7UIX - chains B and J of the 14 polymer chains in the assembly; structure by electron microscopy, 3.24 A resolution.

Chain B:
Name: ATP-dependent Clp protease ATP-binding subunit ClpA
Source organism: Escherichia coli
UniProtKB: A0A836NDF2 (A0A836NDF2_ECOLX); numbering as in UniProt (aligned over 1-758)
Chain sequence (758 residues; numbered 1 to 758; the number before each row is that of its first residue):
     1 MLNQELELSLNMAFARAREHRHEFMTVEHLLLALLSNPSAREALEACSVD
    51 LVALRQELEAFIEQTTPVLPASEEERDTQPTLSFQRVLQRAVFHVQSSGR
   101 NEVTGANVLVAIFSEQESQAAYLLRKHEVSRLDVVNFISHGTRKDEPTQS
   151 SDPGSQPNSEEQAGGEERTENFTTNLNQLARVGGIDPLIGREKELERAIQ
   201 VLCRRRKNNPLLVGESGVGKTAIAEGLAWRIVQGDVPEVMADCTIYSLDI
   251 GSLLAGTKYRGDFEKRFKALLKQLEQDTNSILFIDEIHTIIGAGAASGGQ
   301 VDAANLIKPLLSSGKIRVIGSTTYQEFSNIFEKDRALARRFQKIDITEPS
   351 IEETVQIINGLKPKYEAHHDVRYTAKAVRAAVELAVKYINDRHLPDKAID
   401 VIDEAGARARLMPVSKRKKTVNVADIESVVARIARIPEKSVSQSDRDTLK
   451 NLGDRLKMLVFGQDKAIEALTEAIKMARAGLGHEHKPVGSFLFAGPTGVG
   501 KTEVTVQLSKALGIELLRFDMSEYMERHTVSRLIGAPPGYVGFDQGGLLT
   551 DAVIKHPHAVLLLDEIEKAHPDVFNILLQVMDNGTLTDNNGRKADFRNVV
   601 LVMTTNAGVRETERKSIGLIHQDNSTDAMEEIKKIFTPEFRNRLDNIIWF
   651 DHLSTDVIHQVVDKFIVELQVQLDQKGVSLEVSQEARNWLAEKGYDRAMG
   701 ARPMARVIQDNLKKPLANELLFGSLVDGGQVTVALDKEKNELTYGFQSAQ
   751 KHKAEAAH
Not modelled in the structure: 1-168, 295-303, 749-758
Construct notes: conflict Thr169 (Met in A0A836NDF2)
Metal / ion sites: Mg2+ site 1: Thr221 (together with ATP-gamma-S); Mg2+ site 2: Thr502 (together with ATP-gamma-S)
Residues lining bound ligands:
  - ATP-gamma-S (AGS; phosphothiophosphoric acid-adenylate ester), molecule 1: Asp186, Pro187, Leu188, Ile189, Arg191, Glu215, Ser216, Gly217, Gly219, Lys220, Thr221, Ala222, Glu286, Ile357, Leu361, Pro395, Ile399
  - ATP-gamma-S (AGS), molecule 2: Leu459, Val460, Phe461, Gln463, Pro496, Thr497, Gly498, Val499, Gly500, Lys501, Thr502, Glu503, Glu565, Asn606, Leu653, Val661, Lys664, Phe665, Ala701, Arg702

Chain J:
Name: ATP-dependent Clp protease proteolytic subunit
Source organism: Escherichia coli
Notes: EC 3.4.21.92
UniProtKB: A0A0K4NM46 (A0A0K4NM46_ECOLX); residues 1-193 here correspond to UniProt positions 15-207 (UniProt number = residue number + 14)
Chain sequence (201 residues; numbered 1 to 201; the number before each row is that of its first residue):
     1 ALVPMVIEQTSRGERSFDIYSRLLKERVIFLTGQVEDHMANLIVAQMLFL
    51 EAENPEKDIYLYINSPGGVITAGMSIYDTMQFIKPDVSTICMGQAASMGA
   101 FLLTAGAKGKRFCLPNSRVMIHQPLGGYQGQATDIEIHAREILKVKGRMN
   151 ELMALHTGQSLEQIERDTERDRFLSAPEAVEYGLVDSILTHRNRSHHHHH
   201 H
Not modelled in the structure: 1, 193-201
Construct notes: expression tag (194-201)

How chain B and chain J interact:
Residue-residue contacts (7):
  Lys615(B) with Ala52(J)
  Ile617(B) with Leu48(J); Phe49(J), hydrophobic; Ala52(J), hydrophobic
  Gly618(B) with Leu48(J)
  Leu619(B) with Leu48(J), hydrophobic; Phe82(J)
Interface residues without a listed pair, chain J (5 interface residues in all): Glu51

Summary:
4 residues of chain B and 5 residues of chain J are in contact. Ligands of chain B: ATP-gamma-S.
Here chain B is ATP-dependent Clp protease ATP-binding subunit ClpA and chain J is ATP-dependent Clp protease
proteolytic subunit, both from Escherichia coli. Entry 7UIX (ClpAP complex bound to ClpS N-terminal extension,
class I) was determined by electron microscopy, deposited together with 7UIV, 7UIW, 7UIZ, 7UJ0 and 7UIY.
